PDB entry 5DW1 | X-ray diffraction, 1.55 A resolution | chain A

Chain A:
Protein: Bromodomain-containing protein 2
Source organism: Homo sapiens
Notes: fragment: bd2
Reference sequence: P25440 (BRD2_HUMAN), isoform P25440-2; numbering as in UniProt (aligned over 345-455)
Amino-acid sequence (113 residues; numbered 343 to 455; the number before each row is that of its first residue):
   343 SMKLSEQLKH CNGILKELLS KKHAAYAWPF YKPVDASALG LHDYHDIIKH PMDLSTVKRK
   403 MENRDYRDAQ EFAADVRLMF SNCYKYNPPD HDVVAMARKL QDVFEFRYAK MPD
Not modelled in the structure: 343-344
Differences from the reference sequence: expression tag (343-344)
Ligand contacts: 5GD (2-{3,5-dimethyl-4-[2-(pyrrolidin-1-yl)ethoxy]phenyl}-5,7-dimethoxyquinazolin-4(3H)-one): Trp-370, Pro-371, Phe-372, Val-376, Leu-381, Leu-383, Tyr-386, Cys-425, Tyr-428, Asn-429, Pro-430, His-433, Val-435
Curated features (UniProtKB/Swiss-Prot):
  - mutagenesis: Val-376 (V376A: Abolished binding to histone H4 acetylated at 'Lys-12' (H4K12ac)), Leu-381 (L381A: Reduced binding to histone H4 acetylated at 'Lys-12' (H4K12ac)), Leu-383 (L383A: Reduced binding to histone H4 acetylated at 'Lys-12' (H4K12ac)), Asn-429 (N429A: Abolished binding to histone H4 acetylated at 'Lys-12' (H4K12ac))

Overview:
Bound to chain A: compound 5GD. From UniProt: 4 mutagenesis sites.
Chain A is Bromodomain-containing protein 2 (Homo sapiens); the structure, X-ray crystal structure of human
BRD2(BD2) in complex with RVX297 to 1.55 A resolution, was determined by X-ray diffraction (same publication
as 5DW2).
